8XNK - chains C and D of the 4 polymer chains in the assembly; structure by electron microscopy, 2.78 A resolution.

Chain C (and D):
Protein: Spike glycoprotein
From: Severe acute respiratory syndrome coronavirus 2
Notes: chain D of this document is another copy of the same molecule, construct and numbering; everything in this record applies to it too
Reference sequence: P0DTC2 (SPIKE_SARS2); residue numbers follow UniProt; this construct covers 28-142, 144-1208
Amino-acid sequence (1227 residues; numbered 19 to 1246; 1 number in that range is skipped by the numbering (no residue carries it; nothing is unmodelled there); the number before each row is that of its first residue):
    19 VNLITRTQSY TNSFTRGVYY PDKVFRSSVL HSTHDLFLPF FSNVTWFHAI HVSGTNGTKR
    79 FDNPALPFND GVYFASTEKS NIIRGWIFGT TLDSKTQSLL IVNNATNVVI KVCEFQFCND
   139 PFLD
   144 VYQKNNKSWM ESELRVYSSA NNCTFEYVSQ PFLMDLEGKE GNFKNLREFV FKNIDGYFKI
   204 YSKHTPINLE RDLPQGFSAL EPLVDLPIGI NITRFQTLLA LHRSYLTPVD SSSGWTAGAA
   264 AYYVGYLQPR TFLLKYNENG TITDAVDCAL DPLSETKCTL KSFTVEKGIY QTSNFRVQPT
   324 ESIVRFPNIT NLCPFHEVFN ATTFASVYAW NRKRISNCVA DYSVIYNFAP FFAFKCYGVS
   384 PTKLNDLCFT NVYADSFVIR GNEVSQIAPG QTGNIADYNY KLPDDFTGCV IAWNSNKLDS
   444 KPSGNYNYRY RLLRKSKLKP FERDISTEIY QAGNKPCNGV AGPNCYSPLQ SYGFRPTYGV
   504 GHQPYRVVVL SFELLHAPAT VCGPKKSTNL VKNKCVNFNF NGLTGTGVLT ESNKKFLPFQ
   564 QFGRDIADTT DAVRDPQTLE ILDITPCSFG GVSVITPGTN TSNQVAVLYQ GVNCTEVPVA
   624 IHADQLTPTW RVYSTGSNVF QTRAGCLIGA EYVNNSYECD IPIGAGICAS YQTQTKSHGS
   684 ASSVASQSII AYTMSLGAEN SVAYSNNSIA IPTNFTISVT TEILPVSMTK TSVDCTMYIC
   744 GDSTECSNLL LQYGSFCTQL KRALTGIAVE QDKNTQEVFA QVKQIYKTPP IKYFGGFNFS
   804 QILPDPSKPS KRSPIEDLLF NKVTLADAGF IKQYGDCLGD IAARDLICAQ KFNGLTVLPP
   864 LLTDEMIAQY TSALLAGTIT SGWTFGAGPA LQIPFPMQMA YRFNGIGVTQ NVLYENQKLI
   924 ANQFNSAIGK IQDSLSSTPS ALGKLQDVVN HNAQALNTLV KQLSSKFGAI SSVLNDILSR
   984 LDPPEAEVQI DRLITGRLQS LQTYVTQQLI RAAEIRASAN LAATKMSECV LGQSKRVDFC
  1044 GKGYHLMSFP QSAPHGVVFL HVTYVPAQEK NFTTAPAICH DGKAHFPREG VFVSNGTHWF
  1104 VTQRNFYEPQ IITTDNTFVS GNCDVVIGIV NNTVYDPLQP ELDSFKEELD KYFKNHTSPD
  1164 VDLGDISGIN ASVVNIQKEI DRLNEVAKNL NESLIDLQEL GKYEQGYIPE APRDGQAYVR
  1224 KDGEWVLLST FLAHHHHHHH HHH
Disordered / not traced: 19-23, 67-80, 144-159, 178-186, 247-259, 517-528, 621-639, 677-688, 828-853, 1140-1246 (chain D: 19-23, 67-82, 144-154, 178-186, 247-258, 621-639, 678-688, 829-853, 1140-1246)
Differences from the reference sequence: expression tag (19-27, 1209-1246); variant H52 (Gln in P0DTC2), A83 (Val in P0DTC2), D142 (Gly in P0DTC2), Q146 (His in P0DTC2), L157 (Phe in P0DTC2), E183 (Gln in P0DTC2), E213 (Val in P0DTC2), V252 (Gly in P0DTC2), H339 (Gly in P0DTC2), T346 (Arg in P0DTC2), I368 (Leu in P0DTC2), F371 (Ser in P0DTC2), P373 (Ser in P0DTC2), F375 (Ser in P0DTC2), A376 (Thr in P0DTC2), N405 (Asp in P0DTC2), S408 (Arg in P0DTC2), N417 (Lys in P0DTC2), K440 (Asn in P0DTC2), P445 (Val in P0DTC2), S446 (Gly in P0DTC2), R452 (Leu in P0DTC2), L456 (Phe in P0DTC2), K460 (Asn in P0DTC2), N477 (Ser in P0DTC2), K478 (Thr in P0DTC2), A484 (Glu in P0DTC2), P486 (Phe in P0DTC2), S490 (Phe in P0DTC2), R498 (Gln in P0DTC2), Y501 (Asn in P0DTC2), H505 (Tyr in P0DTC2), G614 (Asp in P0DTC2), Y655 (His in P0DTC2), K679 (Asn in P0DTC2), H681 (Pro in P0DTC2), K764 (Asn in P0DTC2), Y796 (Asp in P0DTC2), H954 (Gln in P0DTC2), K969 (Asn in P0DTC2); engineered mutation G682 (Arg in P0DTC2), S683 (Arg in P0DTC2), S685 (Arg in P0DTC2), P817 (Phe in P0DTC2), P892 (Ala in P0DTC2), P899 (Ala in P0DTC2), P942 (Ala in P0DTC2), P986 (Lys in P0DTC2), P987 (Val in P0DTC2)
UniProt features mapped onto this chain:
  - region: N280 to C301 (Putative superantigen), S816 to Y837 (Fusion peptide 1), K835 to F855 (Fusion peptide 2), D1163 to E1202 (Heptad repeat 2)
  - site: R815, S816 (Cleavage)
  - glycosylation: N61 (N-linked (GlcNAc...) (hybrid) asparagine), N74 (N-linked (GlcNAc...) (complex) asparagine), N122 (N-linked (GlcNAc...) (hybrid) asparagine), N149 (N-linked (GlcNAc...) (complex) asparagine), N165 (N-linked (GlcNAc...) (complex) asparagine), N234 (N-linked (GlcNAc...) (high mannose) asparagine), N282 (N-linked (GlcNAc...) (complex) asparagine), T323 (O-linked (GalNAc) threonine), S325 (O-linked (HexNAc...) serine), N331 (N-linked (GlcNAc...) (complex) asparagine), N343 (N-linked (GlcNAc...) (complex) asparagine), N603 (N-linked (GlcNAc...) (hybrid) asparagine), N616 (N-linked (GlcNAc...) (complex) asparagine), N657 (N-linked (GlcNAc...) (complex) asparagine), T676 (O-linked (GlcNAc...) threonine), T678 (O-linked (GlcNAc...) threonine), N709 (N-linked (GlcNAc...) (high mannose) asparagine), N717 (N-linked (GlcNAc...) (hybrid) asparagine), N801 (N-linked (GlcNAc...) (hybrid) asparagine), N1074 (N-linked (GlcNAc...) (hybrid) asparagine) and 5 more in UniProt
  - natural variant: H52 (Q52H: In strain: Omicron/EG.5.1; this construct carries the variant), A67 (A67V: In strain: Eta/B.1.525, Omicron/BA.1), H69 to V70 (deletion: In strain: Alpha/B.1.1.7, Eta/B.1.525 and 5 more), G75 (G75V: In strain: Lambda/C.37), T76 (T76I: In strain: Lambda/C.37), D80 (D80A: In strain: Beta/B.1.351), A83 (V83A: In strain: Omicron/XBB.1.5, Omicron/EG.5.1; this construct carries the variant), T95 (T95I: In strain: Iota/B.1.526, Mu/B.1.621 and 2 more), R102 (R102I: In strain: A23.1), D138 (D138Y: In strain: Gamma/P.1), D142 to Y145 (sequence variant, change not given here; In strain: Omicron/BA.1; this construct carries the variant), D142 (G142D: In strain: Kappa/B.1.617.1, Omicron/BA.2 and 7 more; this construct carries the variant), 67 further natural variant entries in UniProt
  - mutagenesis: H69 to V70 (Increased incorporation of cleaved spike into virions), N121 (N121Q: Partial loss of biliverdin affinity), R190 (R190K: Partial loss of biliverdin affinity), N234 (N234Q: Increased resistance to neutralizing antibodies), N331 (N331Q: Reduced viral infectivity), N343 (N343Q: Reduced viral infectivity), Y453 (Y453F: Decreased HLA binding to NF9 epitope. Increased binding affinity to human ACE2), A475 (A475V: Increased resistance to neutralizing antibodies), V483 (V483A: Increased resistance to neutralizing antibodies), Q493 (Q493N: Reduced host ACE2-binding affinity in vitro; Q493Y: Reduced host ACE2-binding affinity in vitro), H519 (H519P: Increased resistance to human covalescent sera neutralization), S673 (S673A: No effect on O-glycosylation by host GALNT1), 4 further mutagenesis entries in UniProt
Disulfides: C131-C166, C291-C301, C379-C432, C480-C488, C538-C590, C617-C649, C662-C671, C738-C760, C743-C749, C1032-C1043, C1082-C1126
Covalently attached groups: N-acetylglucosamine (NAG) linked to N61, N122, N234, N282, N616, N709, N1098, N1134

Interface between chain C and chain D:
Contacting residue pairs - 141 pairs, chain C then chain D:
  D40(C) - F562(D)
  K41(C) - F562(D)
  K41(C) - Q564(D)
  K41(C) - F565(D)
  V42(C) - F565(D)
  V42(C) - R567(D)
  F43(C) - K557(D)
  F43(C) - K558(D)
  F43(C) - F559(D)  hydrophobic
  F43(C) - Q563(D)
  F43(C) - F565(D)  hydrogen bond (backbone-backbone)
  F43(C) - G566(D)
  F43(C) - R567(D)  hydrogen bond (backbone-backbone)
  V47(C) - I569(D)  hydrophobic
  Y200(C) - N394(D)  hydrogen bond
  E224(C) - L560(D)
  P225(C) - F562(D)  hydrophobic
  P230(C) - R357(D)
  T385(C) - A475(D)
  D737(C) - N317(D)
  M740(C) - R319(D)  hydrogen bond
  M740(C) - F592(D)  hydrophobic
  G744(C) - R319(D)  hydrogen bond (backbone-side chain)
  D745(C) - R319(D)
  Q755(C) - S968(D)  hydrogen bond (backbone-side chain)
  Q755(C) - K969(D)
  Q755(C) - F970(D)
  Q755(C) - G971(D)
  Y756(C) - Q965(D)  hydrogen bond (backbone-side chain)
  Y756(C) - S968(D)  hydrogen bond (backbone-side chain)
  Y756(C) - F970(D)
  G757(C) - Q965(D)
  S758(C) - T961(D)
  S758(C) - Q965(D)
  F759(C) - Q965(D)
  F759(C) - F970(D)  hydrophobic
  Q762(C) - T961(D)
  K764(C) - Q314(D)  hydrogen bond
  R765(C) - Q957(D)
  R765(C) - T961(D)
  Q784(C) - D1041(D)
  K786(C) - L699(D)
  K786(C) - G700(D)
  Q787(C) - A701(D)
  Q787(C) - N703(D)
  I788(C) - L699(D)  hydrophobic
  I788(C) - G700(D)
  I788(C) - A701(D)  hydrogen bond (backbone-backbone)
  I788(C) - E702(D)
  I788(C) - N703(D)  hydrogen bond (backbone-backbone)
  Y789(C) - N703(D)
  K790(C) - E702(D)
  K790(C) - N703(D)  hydrogen bond (backbone-backbone)
  K790(C) - S704(D)
  P792(C) - Y707(D)  hydrophobic
  Y796(C) - Y707(D)
  Y796(C) - N709(D)
  F797(C) - Y707(D)
  L861(C) - Q613(D)
  P862(C) - A647(D)  hydrophobic
  P863(C) - G667(D)
  P863(C) - A668(D)
  L864(C) - P665(D)  hydrophobic
  L864(C) - G667(D)
  L864(C) - A668(D)
  L864(C) - G669(D)  hydrogen bond (backbone-backbone)
  T866(C) - R646(D)
  T866(C) - A668(D)
  T866(C) - G669(D)
  M869(C) - G669(D)
  M869(C) - T696(D)
  M869(C) - M697(D)  hydrophobic
  M869(C) - L699(D)
  Q872(C) - L699(D)
  Y873(C) - L699(D)
  T883(C) - V705(D)
  S884(C) - V705(D)
  G889(C) - D1041(D)
  A890(C) - G1046(D)
  A890(C) - Y1047(D)
  A890(C) - P1069(D)
  P892(C) - P1069(D)
  A893(C) - V705(D)  hydrophobic
  A893(C) - E1072(D)
  L894(C) - A713(D)
  L894(C) - P715(D)  hydrophobic
  L894(C) - E1072(D)
  Q895(C) - A706(D)
  Q895(C) - S711(D)  hydrogen bond
  Q895(C) - I712(D)
  Q895(C) - A713(D)  hydrogen bond (backbone-backbone)
  Q895(C) - N1074(D)  hydrogen bond
  I896(C) - Y707(D)
  I896(C) - S711(D)
  P897(C) - Y707(D)  hydrophobic
  P897(C) - S708(D)
  P897(C) - N709(D)
  P897(C) - S711(D)
  P897(C) - T1077(D)
  F898(C) - Y707(D)  hydrogen bond (backbone-side chain)
  M900(C) - T1077(D)  hydrogen bond
  M900(C) - A1078(D)
  Y904(C) - V1094(D)
  Y904(C) - R1107(D)
  N907(C) - R1107(D)
  Q913(C) - F1089(D)
  Q913(C) - P1090(D)
  Q913(C) - R1107(D)
  N914(C) - F1089(D)
  N914(C) - F1121(D)
  N914(C) - S1123(D)
  Y917(C) - P1079(D)  hydrophobic
  Y917(C) - F1089(D)  hydrophobic
  Y917(C) - V1129(D)  hydrophobic
  E918(C) - S1123(D)
  E918(C) - G1124(D)
  E918(C) - V1128(D)
  V963(C) - A570(D)  hydrophobic
  L981(C) - K386(D)  hydrogen bond (backbone-side chain)
  S982(C) - K386(D)  hydrogen bond (backbone-side chain)
  S982(C) - L390(D)
  R983(C) - G381(D)  hydrogen bond (side chain-backbone)
  R983(C) - V382(D)
  R983(C) - S383(D)  hydrogen bond (backbone-backbone)
  R983(C) - L390(D)
  R983(C) - L517(D)
  L984(C) - G381(D)
  L984(C) - V382(D)
  L984(C) - K386(D)
  D985(C) - S383(D)
  Q1005(C) - Q1002(D)
  T1009(C) - T1009(D)
  L1012(C) - I1013(D)  hydrophobic
  R1019(C) - E1017(D)  salt bridge
  S1030(C) - V1040(D)
  S1030(C) - D1041(D)
  E1031(C) - R1039(D)  salt bridge
  L1034(C) - V1040(D)
  L1034(C) - D1041(D)
  R1039(C) - R1039(D)
  E1111(C) - S1123(D)
Also at the interface, not in a pair above, chain C (94 interface residues in all): Y38, R44, S45, N282, G283, S383, S735, T768, F855, L865, I882, W886, T887, G891, P899, Q920, N978, D979, I1013, T1027, G1035, Q1113
Also at the interface, not in a pair above, chain D (92 interface residues in all): T430, L456, T547, I670, C671, N710, A972, S1003, T1006, Q1010, V1068, I1130

Summary:
The interface between chain C and chain D involves 94 residues on one side and 92 on the other; the contacts
include 22 hydrogen bonds and 2 salt bridges. Polar pairs include R1019(C)-E1017(D), E1031(C)-R1039(D) and
Y200(C)-N394(D).
Chain C and chain D are both Spike glycoprotein (Severe acute respiratory syndrome coronavirus 2); the
structure, Cryo-EM structure of SARS-CoV-2 Omicron HV.1 spike protein(6P) in complex with human ACE2, was
determined by electron microscopy, deposited together with 8WP8, 8XN2, 8XN3, 8XN5, 8XNF, 8Y16 and 8Y18.
